Entry 7MLI (X-ray diffraction, 3.60 A resolution); this record covers chains D and H of the 9 polymer chains in the assembly.

# Chain D
Name: DNA-directed RNA polymerase subunit beta'
From: Thermus thermophilus (strain HB8 / ATCC 27634 / DSM 579)
Notes: EC 2.7.7.6
Reference sequence: Q8RQE8 (RPOC_THET8); residue numbers follow UniProt; this construct covers 1-1524
Sequence (1524 residues; row label = number of the first residue in the row):
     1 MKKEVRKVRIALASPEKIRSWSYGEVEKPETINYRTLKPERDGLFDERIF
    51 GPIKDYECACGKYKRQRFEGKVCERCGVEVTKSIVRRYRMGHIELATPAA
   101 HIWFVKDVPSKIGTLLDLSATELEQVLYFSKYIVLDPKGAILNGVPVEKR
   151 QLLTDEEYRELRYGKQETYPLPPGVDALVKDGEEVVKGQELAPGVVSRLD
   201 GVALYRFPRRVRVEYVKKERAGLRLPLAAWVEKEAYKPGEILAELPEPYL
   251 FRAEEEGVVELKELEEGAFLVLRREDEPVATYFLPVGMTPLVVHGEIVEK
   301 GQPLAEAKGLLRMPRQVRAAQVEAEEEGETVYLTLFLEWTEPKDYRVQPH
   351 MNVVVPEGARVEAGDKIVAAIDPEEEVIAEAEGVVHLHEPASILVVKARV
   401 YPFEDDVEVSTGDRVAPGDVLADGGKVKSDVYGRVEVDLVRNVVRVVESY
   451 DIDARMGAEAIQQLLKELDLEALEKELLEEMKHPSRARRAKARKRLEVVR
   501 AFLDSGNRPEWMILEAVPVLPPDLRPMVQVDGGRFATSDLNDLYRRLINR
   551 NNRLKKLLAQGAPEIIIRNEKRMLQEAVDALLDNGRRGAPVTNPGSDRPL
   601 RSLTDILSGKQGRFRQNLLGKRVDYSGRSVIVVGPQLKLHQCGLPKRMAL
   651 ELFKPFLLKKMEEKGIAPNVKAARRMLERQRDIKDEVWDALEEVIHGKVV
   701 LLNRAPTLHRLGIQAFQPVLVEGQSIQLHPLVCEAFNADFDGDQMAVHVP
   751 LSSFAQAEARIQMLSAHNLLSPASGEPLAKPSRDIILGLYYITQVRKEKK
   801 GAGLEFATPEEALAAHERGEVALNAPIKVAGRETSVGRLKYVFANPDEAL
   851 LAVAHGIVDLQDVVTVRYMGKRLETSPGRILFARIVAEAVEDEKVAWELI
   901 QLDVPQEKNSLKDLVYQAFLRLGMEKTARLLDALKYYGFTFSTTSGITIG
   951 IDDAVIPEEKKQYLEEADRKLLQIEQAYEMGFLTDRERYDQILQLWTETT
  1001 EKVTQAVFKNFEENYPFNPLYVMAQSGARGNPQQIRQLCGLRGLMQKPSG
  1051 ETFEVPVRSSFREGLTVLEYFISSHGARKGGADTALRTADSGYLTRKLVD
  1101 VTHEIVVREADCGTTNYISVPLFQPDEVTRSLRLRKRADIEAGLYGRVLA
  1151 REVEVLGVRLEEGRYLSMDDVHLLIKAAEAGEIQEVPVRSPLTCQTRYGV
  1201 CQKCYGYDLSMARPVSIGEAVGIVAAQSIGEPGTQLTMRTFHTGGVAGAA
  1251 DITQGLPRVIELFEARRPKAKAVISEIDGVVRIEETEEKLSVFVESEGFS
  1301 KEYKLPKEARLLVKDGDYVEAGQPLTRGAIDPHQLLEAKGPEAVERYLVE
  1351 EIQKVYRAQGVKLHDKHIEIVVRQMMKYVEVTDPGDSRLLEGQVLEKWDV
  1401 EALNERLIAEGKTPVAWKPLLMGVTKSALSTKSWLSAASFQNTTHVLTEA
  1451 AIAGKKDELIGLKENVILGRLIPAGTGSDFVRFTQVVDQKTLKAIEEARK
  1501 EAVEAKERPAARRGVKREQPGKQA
Not modelled in the structure: 1-2, 1238-1251, 1503-1524
Bound ions: Zn2+ site 1: Cys58, Cys60, Cys73, Cys76; Mg2+ site 1: Asp739, Asp741, Asp743 (shared with 1 residue of chain I); Mg2+ site 2 near Lys840 (its only coordinating residue here); Mg2+ site 3: Trp897, Ile900; Zn2+ site 2: Cys1112, Cys1194, Cys1201, Cys1204

# Chain H
Molecule: 27-nt DNA strand
Sequence (27 nucleotides; row label = number of the first residue in the row):
     1 TATAATGGGAGCTGCTACGGATGCAGG
Not modelled in the structure: 24-27

# Chain D / chain H interface
Pairs across the interface (4):
  Pro109(D) with DT22(H), phosphate contact
  Lys494(D) with DT22(H), salt bridge to the phosphate
  Arg1266(D) with DG19(H), sugar contact
  Lys1426(D) with DA21(H), salt bridge to the phosphate
Interface residues without a listed pair, chain D (7 interface residues in all): Val108, Ala120, Lys491
Interface residues without a listed pair, chain H (4 interface residues in all): DG23

# Overview
Chain D and chain H form an interface of 7 and 4 residues respectively, with 2 salt bridges. Polar pairs
include Lys494(D)-DT22(H) and Lys1426(D)-DA21(H). The Zn2+ site 1 is built by Cys58(D), Cys60(D), Cys73(D) and
Cys76(D). Asp739(D), Asp741(D) and Asp743(D) coordinate Mg2+ site 1.
Here chain D is DNA-directed RNA polymerase subunit beta' (Thermus thermophilus (strain HB8 / ATCC 27634 / DSM
579)) and chain H is a 27-nt DNA strand. Entry 7MLI (Crystal structure of Thermus thermophilus reiterative
transcription complex with 5nt oligo-C RNA) was determined by X-ray diffraction together with 7MLB, 7MLJ and
7RDQ from the same study.
